Entry 4TZR (X-ray diffraction, 2.00 A resolution); this record covers chain A.

== Chain A ==
Name: Calmodulin-domain protein kinase 1
Organism: Toxoplasma gondii
Notes: engineered mutation(s): N-term 29 residues replaced with His tag
UniProt: Q9BJF5 (Q9BJF5_TOXGO); residue numbers follow UniProt; this construct covers 30-507
Chain sequence (484 residues; each row starts with the number of its first residue):
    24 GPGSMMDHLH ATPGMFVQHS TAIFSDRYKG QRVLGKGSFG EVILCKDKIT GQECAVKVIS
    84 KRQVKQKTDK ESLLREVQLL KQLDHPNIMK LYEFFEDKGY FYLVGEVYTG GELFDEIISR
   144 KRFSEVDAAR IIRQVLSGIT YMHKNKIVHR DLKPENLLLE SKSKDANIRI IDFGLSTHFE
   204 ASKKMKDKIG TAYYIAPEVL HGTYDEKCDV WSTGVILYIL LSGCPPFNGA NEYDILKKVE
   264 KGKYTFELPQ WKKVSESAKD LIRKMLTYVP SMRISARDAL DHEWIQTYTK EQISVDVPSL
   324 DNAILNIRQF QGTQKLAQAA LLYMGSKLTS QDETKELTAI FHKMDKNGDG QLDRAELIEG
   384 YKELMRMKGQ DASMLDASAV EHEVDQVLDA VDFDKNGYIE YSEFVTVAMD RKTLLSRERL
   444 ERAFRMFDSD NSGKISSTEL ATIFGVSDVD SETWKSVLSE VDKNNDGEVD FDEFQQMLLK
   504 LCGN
Disordered / not traced: 24-41, 314-318
Sequence notes: expression tag (24-29)
Ligand contacts: UW2 (1-{4-amino-3-[2-(cyclopropyloxy)quinolin-6-yl]-1H-pyrazolo[3,4-d]pyrimidin-1-yl}-2-methylpropan-2-ol): Leu-57, Gly-58, Lys-59, Gly-60, Val-65, Ala-78, Lys-80, Leu-103, Met-112, Leu-114, Leu-126, Val-127, Gly-128, Glu-129, Val-130, Tyr-131, Glu-135, Leu-181, Ile-194, Asp-195, Phe-196, Leu-198
From the paper describing this entry:
  - binding site for UW2: Gly-128, Glu-129, Tyr-131
  - mutagenesis - G128M: decreased binding to UW2

== Summary ==
Ligands of chain A: compound UW2. The paper reports a binding site for UW2 at Gly-128, Glu-129 and Tyr-131;
G128M reduces binding to UW2.
Chain A is Calmodulin-domain protein kinase 1 (Toxoplasma gondii); the structure, Calcium-Dependent Protein
Kinase 1 from Toxoplasma gondii (TgCDPK1) in complex with inhibitor UW1561, was determined by X-ray
diffraction, deposited together with 6BFA.
